PDB entry 5WQM | X-ray diffraction, 2.60 A resolution | chains A and C

Chain A (and C):
Molecule: Probable dehydrogenase
Organism: Pseudomonas aeruginosa PAO1
Notes: chain C of this document is another copy of the same molecule, construct and numbering; everything in this record applies to it too
Reference sequence: Q9HWU9 (Q9HWU9_PSEAE); residues 1-229 here = UniProt positions 1-229
Amino-acid sequence (229 residues; each row starts with the number of its first residue):
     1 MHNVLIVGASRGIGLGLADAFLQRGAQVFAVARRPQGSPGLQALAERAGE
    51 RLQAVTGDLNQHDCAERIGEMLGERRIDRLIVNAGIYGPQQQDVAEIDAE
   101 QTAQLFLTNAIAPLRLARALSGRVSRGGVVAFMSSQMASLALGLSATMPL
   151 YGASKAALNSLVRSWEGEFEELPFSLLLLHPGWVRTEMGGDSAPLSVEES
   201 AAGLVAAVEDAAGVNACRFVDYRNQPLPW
Disordered / not traced: 184-194
Metal / ion sites: Na+ near Q104 (its only coordinating residue here)

How chain A and chain C interact:
Residue-residue contacts - 55 pairs, chain A then chain C:
  V94(A) with I111(C); R115(C); R118(C)
  A95(A) with H62(C); R115(C)
  I97(A) with I111(C), hydrophobic
  A99(A) with A103(C); L107(C), hydrophobic
  T102(A) with F106(C); L107(C); I111(C)
  A103(A) with A99(C)
  F106(A) with T102(C); F106(C), hydrophobic
  L107(A) with A99(C), hydrophobic; T102(C)
  I111(A) with V94(C); I97(C), hydrophobic; T102(C)
  R115(A) with V94(C); A95(C)
  L140(A) with N159(C); S160(C); R163(C), hydrogen bond (backbone-side chain); W229(C), hydrophobic
  A141(A) with R163(C), hydrogen bond (backbone-side chain); W229(C)
  S145(A) with S164(C), hydrogen bond (backbone-side chain)
  A146(A) with S164(C); G167(C); E168(C)
  P149(A) with L161(C); S164(C)
  G152(A) with S160(C)
  A153(A) with A157(C); S160(C); L161(C), hydrophobic
  A156(A) with S160(C)
  A157(A) with A153(C)
  N159(A) with L140(C)
  S160(A) with L140(C); G152(C); A153(C), hydrogen bond (side chain-backbone); A156(C)
  L161(A) with P149(C); A153(C), hydrophobic
  R163(A) with L140(C), hydrogen bond (side chain-backbone); A141(C), hydrogen bond (side chain-backbone); L142(C); G143(C)
  S164(A) with S145(C), hydrogen bond (side chain-backbone); A146(C); P149(C)
  G167(A) with A146(C)
  W229(A) with L140(C), hydrophobic
Other interface residues (no listed pair), chain A (34 interface residues in all): H62, L114, R118, M137, L142, G143, L150, E168
Other interface residues (no listed pair), chain C (33 interface residues in all): L114, L150

In short:
34 residues of chain A face 33 of chain C across their interface, with 7 hydrogen bonds. Polar pairs include
L140(A)-R163(C), A141(A)-R163(C) and S145(A)-S164(C).
Chain A and chain C are both Probable dehydrogenase (Pseudomonas aeruginosa PAO1); the structure, Crystal
structure of a carbonyl reductase from Pseudomonas aeruginosa PAO1 (condition I), was determined by X-ray
diffraction (same publication as 5WQN, 5WQO and 5WQP).
